PDB entry 8KE0 | electron microscopy, 4.00 A resolution | chains E and I of the 11 polymer chains in the assembly

# Chain E
Molecule: Histone H3.1
From: Homo sapiens
UniProtKB: P68431 (H31_HUMAN); residues 0-135 here correspond to UniProt positions 1-136 (UniProt number = residue number + 1)
Sequence (139 residues; row label = number of the first residue in the row; numbers below 1 keep their minus sign (Gly-3 is residue -3)):
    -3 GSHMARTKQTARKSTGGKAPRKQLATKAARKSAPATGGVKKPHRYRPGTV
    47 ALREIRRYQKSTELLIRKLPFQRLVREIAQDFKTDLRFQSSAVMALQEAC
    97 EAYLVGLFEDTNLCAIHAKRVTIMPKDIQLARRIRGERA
Unresolved in the structure: -3 to 37
Construct notes: expression tag (-3 to -1)
Swiss-Prot annotation at these positions:
  - modified residue: Arg2 (Asymmetric dimethylarginine), Thr3 (Phosphothreonine), Lys4 (Allysine), Gln5 (5-glutamyl dopamine), Thr6 (Phosphothreonine), Arg8 (Citrulline), Lys9 (N6,N6,N6-trimethyllysine), Ser10 (ADP-ribosylserine), Thr11 (Phosphothreonine), Lys14 (N6-(2-hydroxyisobutyryl)lysine), Arg17 (Asymmetric dimethylarginine), Lys18 (N6-(2-hydroxyisobutyryl)lysine), Lys23 (N6-(2-hydroxyisobutyryl)lysine), Arg26 (Citrulline), Lys27 (N6,N6,N6-trimethyllysine), Ser28 (ADP-ribosylserine), Lys36 (N6,N6,N6-trimethyllysine), Lys37 (N6-methyllysine), Tyr41 (Phosphotyrosine), Lys56 (N6,N6,N6-trimethyllysine) and 8 more in UniProt
  - lipidation: Lys18 (N6-decanoyllysine)

# Chain I
Molecule: 193-nt DNA strand
From: synthetic construct
Sequence (193 nucleotides; each row starts with the number of its first residue; numbers below 1 keep their minus sign (DA-96 is residue -96)):
   -96 ATCACGTAATATTGGCCAGCTAGGATCACAATCCCGGTGCCGAGGCCGCT
   -46 CAATTGGTCGTAGACAGCTCTAGCACCGCTTAAACGCACGTACGGAATCC
     4 GTACGTGCGTTTAAGCGGTGCTAGAGCTGTCTACGACCAATTGAGCGGCC
    54 TCGGCACCGGGATTGTGATCCTAGCTGGCCAATATTACGTGAT
Unresolved in the structure: -96 to -92, 92-96

# How chain E and chain I interact
Contacting residue pairs (23):
  Arg40(E) with DG8(I), base contact; DT9(I), hydrogen bond to the base; DG10(I), sugar contact
  Tyr41(E) with DA-67(I), sugar contact; DT9(I), phosphate contact; DG10(I), phosphate contact
  Pro43(E) with DT9(I), sugar contact
  Gly44(E) with DG8(I), phosphate contact; DT9(I), hydrogen bond to the phosphate
  Val46(E) with DT9(I), phosphate contact
  Ala47(E) with DT9(I), hydrogen bond to the phosphate
  Arg49(E) with DA-66(I), sugar contact
  Lys56(E) with DC-64(I), salt bridge to the phosphate
  Arg63(E) with DA17(I), phosphate contact; DG18(I), salt bridge to the phosphate
  Lys64(E) with DG18(I), hydrogen bond to the phosphate
  Leu65(E) with DA17(I), phosphate contact; DG18(I), hydrogen bond to the phosphate
  Pro66(E) with DA17(I), phosphate contact
  Arg69(E) with DA17(I), salt bridge to the phosphate
  Asp81(E) with DG27(I), phosphate contact
  Arg83(E) with DA26(I), sugar contact; DG27(I), sugar contact
Interface residues without a listed pair, chain E (18 interface residues in all): His39, Thr45, Lys115
Interface residues without a listed pair, chain I (13 interface residues in all): DC-68, DT-65, DA-1

# Overview
18 residues of chain E face 13 of chain I across their interface, with 5 hydrogen bonds and 3 salt bridges.
Among the polar pairs are Arg40(E)-DT9(I), Gly44(E)-DT9(I) and Ala47(E)-DT9(I).
Chain E is Histone H3.1 (Homo sapiens) and chain I is a 193-nt DNA strand (synthetic construct); the
structure, Structure of H1.2 bound to the nucleosome, was determined by electron microscopy, deposited
together with 8KD1 and 8KCY.
